Entry 4D51 (X-ray diffraction, 2.30 A resolution); this record covers chain A.

Chain A:
Name: CYMA
Source organism: Klebsiella oxytoca
Reference sequence: Q48391 (Q48391_KLEOX); residues 1-324 here correspond to UniProt positions 23-346 (UniProt number = residue number + 22)
Amino-acid sequence (324 residues; each row starts with the number of its first residue):
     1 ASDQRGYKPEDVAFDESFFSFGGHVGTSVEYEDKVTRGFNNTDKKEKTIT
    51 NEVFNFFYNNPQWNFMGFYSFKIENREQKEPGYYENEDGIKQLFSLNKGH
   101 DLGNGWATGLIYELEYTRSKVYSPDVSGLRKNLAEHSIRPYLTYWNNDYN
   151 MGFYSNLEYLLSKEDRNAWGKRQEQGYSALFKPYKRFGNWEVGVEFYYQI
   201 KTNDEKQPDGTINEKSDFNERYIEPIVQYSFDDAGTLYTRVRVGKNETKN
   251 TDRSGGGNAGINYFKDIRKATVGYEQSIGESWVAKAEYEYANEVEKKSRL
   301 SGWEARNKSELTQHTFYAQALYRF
Unresolved in the structure: 10-21
From the paper describing this entry:
  - contacts within the chain: Arg5-Glu30, Arg5-Glu287, Arg5-Glu289
  - conformationally variable residues (order/disorder transition): Ala1 to Pro9, Glu10 to Phe21

In short:
From the paper: conformational variability at Ala1 and Glu10; contacts within the chain involving Arg5, Glu30
and Glu287 among others.
Chain A is CYMA (Klebsiella oxytoca); the structure, Crystal structure of CymA from Klebsiella oxytoca, was
determined by X-ray diffraction together with 4D5D, 4V3G and 4V3H from the same study.
